4H2H - chains F and G of the 8 polymer chains in the assembly; structure by X-ray diffraction, 1.70 A resolution.

[Chain F (and G)]
Molecule: Mandelate racemase/muconate lactonizing enzyme
Organism: Pelagibaca bermudensis
Notes: chain G of this document is another copy of the same molecule, construct and numbering; everything in this record applies to it too
Reference sequence: Q0FPQ4 (Q0FPQ4_9RHOB); residue numbers follow UniProt; this construct covers 2-367
Chain sequence (376 residues; row label = number of the first residue in the row; numbers below 1 keep their minus sign (Met-8 is residue -8)):
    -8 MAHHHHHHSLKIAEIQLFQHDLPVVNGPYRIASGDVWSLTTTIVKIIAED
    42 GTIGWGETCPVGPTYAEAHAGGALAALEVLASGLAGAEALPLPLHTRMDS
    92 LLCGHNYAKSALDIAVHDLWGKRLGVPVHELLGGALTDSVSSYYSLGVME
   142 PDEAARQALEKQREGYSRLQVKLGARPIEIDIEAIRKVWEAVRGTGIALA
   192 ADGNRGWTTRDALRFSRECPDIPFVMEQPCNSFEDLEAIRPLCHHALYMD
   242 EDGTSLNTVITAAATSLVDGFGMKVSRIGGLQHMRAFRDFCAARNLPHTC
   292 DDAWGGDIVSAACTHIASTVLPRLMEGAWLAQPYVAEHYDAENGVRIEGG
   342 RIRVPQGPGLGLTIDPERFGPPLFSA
Unresolved in the structure: -8 to 0
Differences from the reference sequence: expression tag (-8 to 1)
Ion coordination: Mg2+: Asp193, Glu218, Asp241 (together with Betonicine); Ni2+: His235 (shared with 1 residue of chain B; 1 residue of chain D; His235(G) of chain G)
Residues lining bound ligands: Betonicine (0XW; (2S,4R)-4-hydroxy-1,1-dimethylpyrrolidinium-2-carboxylate): Tyr20, Ile22, Val52, Tyr56, Tyr134, Ser136, Gln161, Lys163, Asp193, Asn195, Glu218, Asp241, Lys265, Asp292, Asp293, Ala294, Trp320
Reported in the primary citation:
  - binding site for Betonicine: Asp292, Trp320

[Interface between chain F and chain G]
Contacting residue pairs (29; chain F residue first):
  Pro211(F) - Arg208(G)  hydrogen bond (backbone-side chain)
  Pro214(F) - Arg205(G)
  Pro214(F) - Arg208(G)
  Val216(F) - Arg201(G)
  Arg231(F) - Leu204(G)
  Arg231(F) - Leu233(G)
  Pro232(F) - Leu233(G)
  Cys234(F) - Leu233(G)
  His235(F) - Leu204(G)
  His235(F) - Arg208(G)  hydrogen bond (backbone-side chain)
  His235(F) - Leu233(G)  hydrogen bond (side chain-backbone)
  His235(F) - His235(G)  hydrogen bond
  His236(F) - Arg208(G)
  Ala237(F) - Arg201(G)
  Ala237(F) - Leu204(G)  hydrophobic
  Tyr239(F) - Arg201(G)  hydrogen bond
  Ser257(F) - Glu225(G)
  Ser257(F) - Ala229(G)
  Asp260(F) - Thr200(G)  hydrogen bond
  Asp260(F) - Arg201(G)
  Asp260(F) - Leu204(G)
  Arg285(F) - Glu225(G)
  Arg285(F) - Asp226(G)
  Asn286(F) - Trp198(G)
  Asn286(F) - Thr199(G)
  Pro288(F) - Thr199(G)
  Pro288(F) - Arg201(G)
  Arg314(F) - Gly197(G)
  Glu317(F) - Arg201(G)  salt bridge
Also at the interface, not in a pair above, chain F (21 interface residues in all): Gly187, Ile213, Leu233, Leu315
Also at the interface, not in a pair above, chain G (16 interface residues in all): Glu170, Glu209, Asn222

[Summary]
The interface between chain F and chain G involves 21 residues on one side and 16 on the other; the contacts
include 6 hydrogen bonds and 1 salt bridge. Among the polar pairs are Glu317(F)-Arg201(G), Pro211(F)-Arg208(G)
and His235(F)-Arg208(G). Chain F binds Betonicine. The paper reports a binding site for Betonicine at
Asp292(F) and Trp320(F).
Chain F and chain G are both Mandelate racemase/muconate lactonizing enzyme (Pelagibaca bermudensis); the
structure, Crystal structure of an enolase (mandalate racemase subgroup, target EFI-502101) from Pelagibaca
bermudensis htcc2601, with bound ..., was determined by X-ray diffraction, deposited together with 2PMQ.
